7B6A - chains AAA and EEE of the 5 polymer chains in the assembly; structure by X-ray diffraction, 1.44 A resolution.

# Chain AAA (and EEE)
Name: Major capsid protein VP1
From: BK polyomavirus
Notes: chain EEE of this document is another copy of the same molecule, construct and numbering; everything in this record applies to it too
UniProt: P03088 (VP1_POVBK); residues 30-299 here correspond to UniProt positions 31-300 (UniProt number = residue number + 1)
Amino-acid sequence (270 residues; row label = number of the first residue in the row):
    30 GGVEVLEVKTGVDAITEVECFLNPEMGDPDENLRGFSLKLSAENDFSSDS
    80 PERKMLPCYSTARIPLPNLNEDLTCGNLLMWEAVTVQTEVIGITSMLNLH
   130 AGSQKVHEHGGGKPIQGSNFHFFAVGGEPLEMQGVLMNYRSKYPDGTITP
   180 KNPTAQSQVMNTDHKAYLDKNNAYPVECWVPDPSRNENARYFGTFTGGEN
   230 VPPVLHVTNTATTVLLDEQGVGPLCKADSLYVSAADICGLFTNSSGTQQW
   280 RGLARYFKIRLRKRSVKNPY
Not modelled in the structure: 30-31, 100, 298-299 (chain EEE: 30-31, 298-299)
Ion coordination: Ca2+ site 1: E48 (shared with 1 residue of chain BBB); Ca2+ site 2: N61 (shared with 1 residue of chain BBB); Ca2+ site 3: T103 (shared with 1 residue of chain DDD); Ca2+ site 4: G156, K255, S258; Na+ near N201 (its only coordinating residue here); Ca2+ site 5 near S213 (its only coordinating residue here); Ca2+ site 6: S213, E216 (shared with E48(EEE) of chain EEE)
From the paper describing this entry:
  - conformationally variable residues (side-chain flip): F50

# Interface between chain AAA and chain EEE
Pairs across the interface (121; chain AAA residue first):
  L69(AAA) - G140(EEE)
  S70(AAA) - L128(EEE)
  S70(AAA) - H129(EEE)
  A71(AAA) - H129(EEE)
  A71(AAA) - G139(EEE)
  A71(AAA) - G140(EEE)
  A71(AAA) - G141(EEE)
  E72(AAA) - H129(EEE)
  E72(AAA) - S132(EEE)
  E72(AAA) - Q133(EEE)
  E72(AAA) - K134(EEE)  salt bridge
  E72(AAA) - S273(EEE)
  N73(AAA) - H129(EEE)  hydrogen bond (side chain-backbone)
  N73(AAA) - A130(EEE)
  N73(AAA) - G131(EEE)  hydrogen bond (backbone-backbone)
  F75(AAA) - F65(EEE)  hydrophobic
  F75(AAA) - A130(EEE)
  F75(AAA) - G131(EEE)
  F75(AAA) - F270(EEE)  hydrophobic
  D78(AAA) - N127(EEE)  hydrogen bond
  D78(AAA) - H129(EEE)  salt bridge
  D78(AAA) - A130(EEE)
  P80(AAA) - H129(EEE)
  M84(AAA) - H129(EEE)
  L85(AAA) - H129(EEE)
  Y88(AAA) - T123(EEE)
  S147(AAA) - P143(EEE)
  F149(AAA) - T123(EEE)
  V164(AAA) - I120(EEE)  hydrophobic
  V164(AAA) - G121(EEE)
  V164(AAA) - S124(EEE)
  L165(AAA) - S124(EEE)
  L165(AAA) - R280(EEE)  hydrogen bond (backbone-side chain)
  M166(AAA) - F65(EEE)  hydrophobic
  M166(AAA) - S124(EEE)
  M166(AAA) - N127(EEE)
  M166(AAA) - I144(EEE)  hydrophobic
  M166(AAA) - F270(EEE)  hydrophobic
  M166(AAA) - R280(EEE)  hydrogen bond (backbone-side chain)
  Y168(AAA) - N61(EEE)  hydrogen bond
  R169(AAA) - N61(EEE)
  S170(AAA) - N127(EEE)
  A184(AAA) - E60(EEE)
  A184(AAA) - R63(EEE)
  Q185(AAA) - E33(EEE)  hydrogen bond
  Q187(AAA) - N61(EEE)  hydrogen bond (side chain-backbone)
  Q187(AAA) - L62(EEE)
  Q187(AAA) - R63(EEE)
  Q187(AAA) - F65(EEE)
  Q187(AAA) - R280(EEE)  hydrogen bond (backbone-side chain)
  V188(AAA) - N52(EEE)
  V188(AAA) - P53(EEE)  hydrophobic
  V188(AAA) - R63(EEE)
  V188(AAA) - G64(EEE)
  M189(AAA) - E33(EEE)
  M189(AAA) - F50(EEE)  hydrophobic
  M189(AAA) - N52(EEE)
  M189(AAA) - I120(EEE)  hydrophobic
  M189(AAA) - A283(EEE)  hydrophobic
  T191(AAA) - V34(EEE)
  V205(AAA) - T123(EEE)  hydrogen bond (backbone-side chain)
  V205(AAA) - L126(EEE)  hydrophobic
  E206(AAA) - T123(EEE)
  E206(AAA) - S124(EEE)
  E206(AAA) - L126(EEE)
  E206(AAA) - N127(EEE)  hydrogen bond
  E206(AAA) - H129(EEE)  salt bridge
  W208(AAA) - T123(EEE)  hydrogen bond (backbone-side chain)
  V209(AAA) - G121(EEE)
  V209(AAA) - I122(EEE)
  V209(AAA) - T123(EEE)
  D211(AAA) - F50(EEE)
  P212(AAA) - E118(EEE)
  P212(AAA) - I120(EEE)  hydrophobic
  P212(AAA) - Y285(EEE)  hydrogen bond (backbone-side chain)
  S213(AAA) - E48(EEE)
  S213(AAA) - F50(EEE)
  S213(AAA) - Y285(EEE)
  N215(AAA) - N238(EEE)  hydrogen bond (backbone-side chain)
  A218(AAA) - N238(EEE)  hydrogen bond (backbone-side chain)
  R219(AAA) - N238(EEE)
  R219(AAA) - T239(EEE)
  Y220(AAA) - E118(EEE)  hydrogen bond
  Y220(AAA) - T237(EEE)  hydrogen bond (backbone-side chain)
  Y220(AAA) - N238(EEE)  hydrogen bond (backbone-side chain)
  F221(AAA) - V236(EEE)
  F221(AAA) - T237(EEE)
  F221(AAA) - T239(EEE)
  G222(AAA) - H235(EEE)  hydrogen bond (backbone-side chain)
  G222(AAA) - V236(EEE)  hydrogen bond (backbone-backbone)
  T223(AAA) - L234(EEE)
  T223(AAA) - H235(EEE)  hydrogen bond
  F224(AAA) - I122(EEE)  hydrophobic
  F224(AAA) - M125(EEE)  hydrophobic
  F224(AAA) - L126(EEE)  hydrophobic
  F224(AAA) - P232(EEE)
  F224(AAA) - V233(EEE)
  F224(AAA) - L234(EEE)  hydrogen bond (backbone-backbone)
  T225(AAA) - P232(EEE)
  T225(AAA) - V233(EEE)
  G226(AAA) - P231(EEE)
  G226(AAA) - P232(EEE)  hydrogen bond (backbone-backbone)
  G227(AAA) - P143(EEE)
  G227(AAA) - Q145(EEE)
  E228(AAA) - V135(EEE)
  E228(AAA) - K142(EEE)  salt bridge
  E228(AAA) - P143(EEE)
  E228(AAA) - Q145(EEE)  hydrogen bond (backbone-side chain)
  V230(AAA) - P231(EEE)  hydrophobic
  I266(AAA) - L126(EEE)  hydrophobic
  S274(AAA) - H138(EEE)
  G275(AAA) - H136(EEE)  hydrogen bond (backbone-side chain)
  G275(AAA) - H138(EEE)
  G275(AAA) - G139(EEE)
  T276(AAA) - H138(EEE)
  Q277(AAA) - V135(EEE)
  Q277(AAA) - H136(EEE)
  Q277(AAA) - G139(EEE)
  Q277(AAA) - G140(EEE)  hydrogen bond (side chain-backbone)
  W279(AAA) - L126(EEE)
  W279(AAA) - L128(EEE)  hydrophobic
Interface residues without a listed pair, chain AAA (59 interface residues in all): Q162, N167, Y172, K194, P210, E247, L269, T271
Interface residues without a listed pair, chain EEE (55 interface residues in all): E137, T241, L282

# In short
59 residues of chain AAA face 55 of chain EEE across their interface, with 26 hydrogen bonds and 4 salt
bridges. Polar contacts include E72(AAA)-K134(EEE), D78(AAA)-H129(EEE) and E206(AAA)-H129(EEE). The Ca2+ site
4 is built by G156(AAA), K255(AAA) and S258(AAA). The Ca2+ site 6 is built by S213(AAA) and E216(AAA). From
the paper: conformational variability at F50(AAA).
Chain AAA and chain EEE are both Major capsid protein VP1 (BK polyomavirus); the structure, BK Polyomavirus
VP1 pentamer core (residues 30-299), was determined by X-ray diffraction, deposited together with 7B69 and
7B6C.
